PDB entry 7QGQ | electron crystallography | chains B and D of the 24 polymer chains in the assembly

# Chain B (and D)
Protein: Precursor of the S-layer proteins
Source organism: Clostridioides difficile 630
Notes: chain D of this document is another copy of the same molecule, construct and numbering; everything in this record applies to it too
UniProt: Q183M8 (Q183M8_CLOD6); residues 2-374 here correspond to UniProt positions 347-719 (UniProt number = residue number + 345)
Sequence (373 residues; each row starts with the number of its first residue):
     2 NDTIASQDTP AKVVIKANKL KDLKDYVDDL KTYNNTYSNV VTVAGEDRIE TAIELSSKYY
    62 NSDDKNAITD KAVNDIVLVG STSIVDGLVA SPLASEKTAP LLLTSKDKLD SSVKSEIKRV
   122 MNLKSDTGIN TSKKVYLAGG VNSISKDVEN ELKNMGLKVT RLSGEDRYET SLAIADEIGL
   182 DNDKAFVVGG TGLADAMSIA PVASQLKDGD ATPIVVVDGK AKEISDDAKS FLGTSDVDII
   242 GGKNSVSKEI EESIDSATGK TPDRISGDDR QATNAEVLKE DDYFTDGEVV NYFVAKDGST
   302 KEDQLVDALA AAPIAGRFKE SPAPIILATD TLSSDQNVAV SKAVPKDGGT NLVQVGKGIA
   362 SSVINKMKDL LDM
Reported in the primary citation:
  - mutagenesis - Y27A: decreased localization to cell surface

# Interface between chain B and chain D
Residue-residue contacts - 7 pairs, chain B then chain D:
  Asp-9(B) / Asn-131(D)
  Asp-9(B) / Thr-132(D)
  Tyr-38(B) / Ser-126(D)
  Ser-39(B) / Asp-127(D)
  Asp-127(B) / Ser-39(D)
  Asn-131(B) / Asp-9(D)
  Thr-132(B) / Asp-9(D)
Other interface residues (no listed pair), chain B (7 interface residues in all): Ser-126
Other interface residues (no listed pair), chain D (8 interface residues in all): Gln-8, Tyr-38

# Overview
7 residues of chain B and 8 residues of chain D are in contact. The paper reports that Y27A of chain B reduces
localization to cell surface.
Chain B and chain D are both Precursor of the S-layer proteins (Clostridioides difficile 630); the structure,
Extended H/L (SLPH/SLPL) complex from C. difficile (CD630 strain) fit into R20291 S-layer negative stain map,
was determined by electron crystallography.
